Entry 6PH7 (X-ray diffraction, 2.90 A resolution); this record covers chains A and B.

Chain A:
Name: Rhodopsin
Organism: Bos taurus
UniProt: P02699 (OPSD_BOVIN); numbering as in UniProt (aligned over 1-348)
Chain sequence (348 residues; numbered 1 to 348; the number before each row is that of its first residue):
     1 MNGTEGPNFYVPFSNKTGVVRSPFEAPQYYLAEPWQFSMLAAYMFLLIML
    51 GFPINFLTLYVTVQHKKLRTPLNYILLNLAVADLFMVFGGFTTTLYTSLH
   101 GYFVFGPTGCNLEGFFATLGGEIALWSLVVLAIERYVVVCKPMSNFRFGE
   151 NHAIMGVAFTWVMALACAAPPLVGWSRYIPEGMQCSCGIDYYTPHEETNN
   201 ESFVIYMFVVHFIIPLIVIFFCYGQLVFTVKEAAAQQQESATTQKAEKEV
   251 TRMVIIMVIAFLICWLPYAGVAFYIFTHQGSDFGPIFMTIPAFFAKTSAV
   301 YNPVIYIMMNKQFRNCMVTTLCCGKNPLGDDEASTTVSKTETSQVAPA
Disordered / not traced: 327-348
Disulfide bonds: Cys110-Cys187
Glycans and other covalent adducts: N-acetylglucosamine (NAG) linked to Asn15
Residues lining bound ligands: (2Z)-3,7-dimethylocta-2,6-dien-1-ol (NZZ): Glu122, Leu125, Tyr191, Val204, Met207, Phe208, His211, Phe212, Trp265, Tyr268, Ala269, Ala272
UniProt features mapped onto this chain:
  - region: Asp330 to Ala348 (Interaction with SAG)
  - motif: Glu134 to Tyr136 ('Ionic lock' involved in activated form stabilization)
  - binding site (Zn(2+)): Glu201, Gln279
  - site: Glu113 (Plays an important role in the conformation switch to the active conformation)
  - modified residue: Met1 (N-acetylmethionine), Lys296 (N6-(retinylidene)lysine), Ser334 (Phosphoserine), Thr335 (Phosphothreonine), Thr336 (Phosphothreonine), Ser338 (Phosphoserine), Thr340 (Phosphothreonine), Thr342 (Phosphothreonine), Ser343 (Phosphoserine)
  - lipidation (S-palmitoyl cysteine): Cys322, Cys323
  - glycosylation (N-linked (GlcNAc...) asparagine): Asn2, Asn15
  - mutagenesis: Asn2 (N2C: Stabilized by a disulfide bond and normal light absorption; when associated with C-282 and D-15), Asn15 (N15D: Normal light absorption; when associated with C-2 and C-282), Gly90 (G90D: Increased thermal stability and decreased retinal uptake. Decreases stability of the inactive conformation), Thr94 (T94I: Stabilizes the activated conformation and hinders hydrolysis of the covalent bond that retains all-trans-retinol), Glu113 (E113Q: Causes shift to the activated conformation), Met257 (M257Y: Causes shift to the activated conformation), Asp282 (D282C: Stabilized by a disulfide bond and normal light absorption; when associated with C-2 and D-15)

Chain B:
Name: G protein CT2 peptide
Chain sequence (11 residues; each row starts with the number of its first residue):
   340 ILENLKDVGLF

Chain A / chain B interface:
Residue-residue contacts (19; chain A residue first):
  Leu72(A) with Asp346(B); Val347(B), hydrophobic
  Arg135(A) with Val347(B), hydrogen bond (side chain-backbone); Leu349(B)
  Val138(A) with Asn343(B)
  Val139(A) with Leu344(B), hydrophobic
  Lys141(A) with Asn343(B)
  Leu226(A) with Leu349(B), hydrophobic
  Val230(A) with Ile340(B), hydrophobic
  Ala233(A) with Ile340(B), hydrophobic
  Thr242(A) with Leu341(B); Phe350(B)
  Thr243(A) with Leu341(B)
  Ala246(A) with Leu341(B), hydrophobic; Phe350(B), hydrophobic
  Glu249(A) with Leu349(B)
  Val250(A) with Leu344(B), hydrophobic
  Asn310(A) with Gly348(B)
  Lys311(A) with Phe350(B), hydrogen bond (side chain-backbone)
Other interface residues (no listed pair), chain A (19 interface residues in all): Thr229, Lys245, Met253, Met257

In short:
The interface between chain A and chain B involves 19 residues on one side and 9 on the other, with 2 hydrogen
bonds. Among the polar pairs are Arg135(A)-Val347(B) and Lys311(A)-Phe350(B). Chain A binds
(2Z)-3,7-dimethylocta-2,6-dien-1-ol. Covalently linked N-acetylglucosamine: at Asn15(A).
Here chain A is Rhodopsin (Bos taurus) and chain B is G protein CT2 peptide. Entry 6PH7 (Crystal structure of
bovine opsin with nerol bound) was determined by X-ray diffraction.
